PDB entry 7VNM | electron microscopy, 2.86 A resolution | chains 7 and X of the 30 polymer chains in the assembly

== Chain 7 ==
Name: Light-harvesting protein B-875 alpha chain
From: Cereibacter sphaeroides 2.4.1
UniProt: Q3J1A4 (LHA1_RHOS4); residues 1-58 here = UniProt positions 1-58
Sequence (58 residues; numbered 1 to 58; the number before each row is that of its first residue):
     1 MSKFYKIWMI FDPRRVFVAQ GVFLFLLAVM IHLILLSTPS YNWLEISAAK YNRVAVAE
Unresolved in the structure: 47-58
Small-molecule neighbours:
  - bacteriochlorophyll a (BCL), molecule 1: Phe4, Ile7, Trp8, Val16, Gln20, Phe23, Ile31
  - bacteriochlorophyll a (BCL), molecule 2: Gly21, Leu24, Phe25, Ala28, His32, Leu35, Trp43
  - bacteriochlorophyll a (BCL), molecule 3: Leu24, Leu27, Ala28, Ile31, His32, Leu35, Tyr41
  - 1,2-diacyl-sn-glycero-3-phosphocholine (PC1): Arg15, Val18, Val22
  - spheroidene (SPO), molecule 1: Phe4, Lys6, Ile7, Ile10
  - spheroidene (SPO), molecule 2: Gln20, Phe23, Leu24, Leu27, Met30, Ile31
Swiss-Prot annotation at these positions:
  - binding site (a bacteriochlorophyll): His32

== Chain X ==
Name: Intrinsic membrane protein PufX
From: Cereibacter sphaeroides 2.4.1
UniProt: P13402 (PUFX_RHOS4); residue numbers follow UniProt; this construct covers 1-82
Sequence (82 residues; each row starts with the number of its first residue):
     1 MADKTIFNDH LNTNPKTNLR LWVAFQMMKG AGWAGGVFFG TLLLIGFFRV VGRMLPIQEN
    61 QAPAPNITGA LETGIELIKH LV
Unresolved in the structure: 1-15, 68-82
Small-molecule neighbours:
  - bacteriochlorophyll a (BCL): Ala24, Met27, Met28, Ala31
  - 1,2-diacyl-sn-glycero-3-phosphocholine (PC1): Lys29, Gly30, Trp33, Val37, Thr41
  - spheroidene (SPO): Arg20, Val23, Ala24, Met27

== How chain 7 and chain X interact ==
Contacting residue pairs - 13 pairs, chain 7 then chain X:
  Arg14(7) with Trp22(X)
  Phe17(7) with Trp22(X), hydrophobic; Val23(X), hydrophobic; Gln26(X); Met27(X)
  Val18(7) with Gln26(X); Gly30(X)
  Gln20(7) with Met27(X)
  Val22(7) with Gly30(X)
  Phe25(7) with Ala34(X), hydrophobic; Gly35(X); Phe38(X), hydrophobic
  Val29(7) with Phe38(X), hydrophobic
Other interface residues (no listed pair), chain 7 (9 interface residues in all): Pro13, Gly21
Other interface residues (no listed pair), chain X (10 interface residues in all): Lys29, Ala31

== Overview ==
The interface between chain 7 and chain X involves 9 residues on one side and 10 on the other. One
bacteriochlorophyll a molecule, one spheroidene molecule and one 1,2-diacyl-sn-glycero-3-phosphocholine
molecule are bound between chain 7 and chain X.
Chain 7 is Light-harvesting protein B-875 alpha chain and chain X is Intrinsic membrane protein PufX, both
from Cereibacter sphaeroides 2.4.1; the structure, Rba sphaeroides PufY-KO RC-LH1 monomer, was determined by
electron microscopy, deposited together with 7VA9, 7VB9, 7VOR, 7VOT and 7VOY.
